8ODT - chains C and F of the 7 polymer chains in the assembly; structure by electron microscopy, 4.20 A resolution (low resolution: residue-level contacts below are approximate; hydrogen-bond / salt-bridge calls are withheld).

[Chain C]
Molecule: Tol-Pal system protein TolQ
Source organism: Escherichia coli K-12
Reference sequence: P0ABU9 (TOLQ_ECOLI); residue numbers follow UniProt; this construct covers 2-230
Chain sequence (230 residues; row label = number of the first residue in the row):
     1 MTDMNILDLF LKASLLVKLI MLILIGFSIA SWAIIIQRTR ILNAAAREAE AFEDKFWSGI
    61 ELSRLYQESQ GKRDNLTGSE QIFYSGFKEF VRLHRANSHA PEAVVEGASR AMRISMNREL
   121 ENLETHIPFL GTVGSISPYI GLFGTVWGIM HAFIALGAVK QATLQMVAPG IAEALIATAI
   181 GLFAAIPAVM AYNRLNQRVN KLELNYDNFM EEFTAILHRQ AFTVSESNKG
Construct notes: initiating methionine (1)

[Chain F]
Molecule: Tol-Pal system protein TolR
Source organism: Escherichia coli K-12
Reference sequence: P0ABV6 (TOLR_ECOLI); residue numbers follow UniProt; this construct covers 1-142
Chain sequence (189 residues; each row starts with the number of its first residue):
     1 MARARGRGRR DLKSEINIVP LLDVLLVLLL IFMATAPIIT QSVEVDLPDA TESQAVSSND
    61 NPPVIVEVSG IGQYTVVVEK DRLERLPPEQ VVAEVSSRFK ANPKTVFLIG GAKDVPYDEI
   121 IKALNLLHSA GVKSVGLMTQ PILEENLYFQ GQFGSWSHPQ FEKGGGSGGG SGGGSWSHPQ
   181 FEKHHHHHH
Unresolved in the structure: 1-15, 37-189
Construct notes: expression tag (143-189)
Curated features (UniProtKB/Swiss-Prot):
  - mutagenesis: Asp23 (D23A: Decreases TolA-Pal interaction; D23E: No change in TolA-Pal interaction; D23R: Abolishes TolA-Pal interaction)

[Interface between chain C and chain F]
Contacting residue pairs - 15 pairs, chain C then chain F:
  Tyr139(C) - Asn17(F)
  Tyr139(C) - Pro20(F)
  Leu142(C) - Pro20(F)
  Leu142(C) - Leu21(F)
  Ile149(C) - Leu28(F)
  Phe153(C) - Ile31(F)
  Leu156(C) - Thr35(F)
  Ala162(C) - Ala34(F)
  Ala162(C) - Thr35(F)
  Thr163(C) - Thr35(F)
  Leu164(C) - Phe32(F)
  Val167(C) - Phe32(F)
  Ile171(C) - Leu28(F)
  Ile171(C) - Phe32(F)
  Val189(C) - Ile16(F)
Interface residues without a listed pair, chain C (14 interface residues in all): Gly134, Leu175, Ala185
Interface residues without a listed pair, chain F (12 interface residues in all): Val24, Leu25, Ala36

[Overview]
The interface between chain C and chain F involves 14 residues on one side and 12 on the other. UniProt lists
one mutagenesis site on chain F.
Here chain C is Tol-Pal system protein TolQ and chain F is Tol-Pal system protein TolR, both from Escherichia
coli K-12. Entry 8ODT (Structure of TolQR complex from E.coli) was determined by electron microscopy.
